Entry 2B1Q (X-ray diffraction, 2.20 A resolution); this record covers chain A.

Chain A:
Name: hypothetical protein slr0953
From: Synechocystis sp
Notes: EC 3.1.3.24
Reference sequence: P74325 (P74325_SYNY3); residue numbers follow UniProt; this construct covers 1-244
Amino-acid sequence (244 residues; row label = number of the first residue in the row):
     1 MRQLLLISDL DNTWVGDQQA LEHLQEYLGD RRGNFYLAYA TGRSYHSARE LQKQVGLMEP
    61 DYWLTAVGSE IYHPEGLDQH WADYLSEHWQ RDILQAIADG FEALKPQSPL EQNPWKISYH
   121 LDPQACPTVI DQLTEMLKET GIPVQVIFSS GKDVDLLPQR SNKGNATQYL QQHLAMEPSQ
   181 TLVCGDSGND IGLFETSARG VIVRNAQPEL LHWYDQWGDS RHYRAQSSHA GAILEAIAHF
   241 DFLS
Ion coordination: Mg2+: Asp9, Asp186, Ser187, Asn189, Asp190

In short:
The Mg2+ site is built by Asp9, Asp186, Ser187, Asn189 and Asp190.
Chain A is hypothetical protein slr0953 (Synechocystis sp); the structure, X-ray structure of the
sucrose-phosphatase (SPP) from Synechocystis sp.PCC6803 in complex with trehalose, was determined by X-ray
diffraction together with 2B1R and 2D2V from the same study.
